PDB entry 2DBR | X-ray diffraction, 2.61 A resolution | chains A and B

[Chain A (and B)]
Name: Glyoxylate reductase
Source organism: Pyrococcus horikoshii
Notes: EC 1.1.1.26; chain B of this document is another copy of the same molecule, construct and numbering; everything in this record applies to it too
UniProtKB: O58320 (GYAR_PYRHO); residue numbers follow UniProt; this construct covers 1-334
Amino-acid sequence (334 residues; each row starts with the number of its first residue):
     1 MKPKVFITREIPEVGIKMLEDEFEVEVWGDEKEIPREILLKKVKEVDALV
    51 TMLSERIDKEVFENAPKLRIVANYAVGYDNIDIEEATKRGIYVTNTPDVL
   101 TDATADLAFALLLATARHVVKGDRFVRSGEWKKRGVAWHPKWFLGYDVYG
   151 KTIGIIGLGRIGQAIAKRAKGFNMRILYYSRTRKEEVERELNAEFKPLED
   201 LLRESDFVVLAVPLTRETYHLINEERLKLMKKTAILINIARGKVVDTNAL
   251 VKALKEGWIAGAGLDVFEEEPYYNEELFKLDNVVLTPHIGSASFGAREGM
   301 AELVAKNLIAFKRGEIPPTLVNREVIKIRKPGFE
Unresolved in the structure: 334
Swiss-Prot annotation at these positions:
  - active site: Arg-241, Glu-270, His-288 (Proton donor)
  - binding site (NADP(+)): Leu-158 to Ile-161, Ser-180 to Thr-182, Ile-239 to Arg-241, His-288 to Gly-290
Residues lining bound ligands: NADP (NAP; NADP nicotinamide-adenine-dinucleotide phosphate): Val-76, Gly-77, Leu-100, Thr-104, Gly-157, Leu-158, Gly-159, Arg-160, Ile-161, Gly-162, Tyr-179, Ser-180, Arg-181, Thr-182, Lys-184, Ala-211, Val-212, Pro-213, Leu-214, Glu-217, Thr-218, Ile-239, Ala-240, Arg-241, Asp-265, Val-266, His-288, Ile-289, Gly-290, Ser-291

[Interface between chain A and chain B]
Pairs across the interface (163):
  Arg-9(A) / Trp-138(B)  hydrogen bond (side chain-backbone)
  Arg-9(A) / His-139(B)
  Arg-9(A) / Pro-140(B)
  Glu-10(A) / His-139(B)
  Glu-10(A) / Pro-140(B)
  Glu-10(A) / Lys-141(B)  salt bridge
  Glu-31(A) / Arg-134(B)  salt bridge
  Glu-31(A) / Val-136(B)
  Glu-31(A) / His-139(B)
  Glu-31(A) / Trp-142(B)
  Lys-32(A) / Arg-134(B)
  Lys-32(A) / Gly-135(B)
  Lys-32(A) / Val-136(B)
  Glu-33(A) / Gly-135(B)
  Glu-33(A) / Val-136(B)
  Glu-33(A) / Ala-137(B)  hydrogen bond (side chain-backbone)
  Glu-33(A) / Trp-138(B)  hydrogen bond (side chain-backbone)
  Met-52(A) / Trp-138(B)  hydrophobic
  Tyr-74(A) / Trp-138(B)  hydrophobic
  Asp-102(A) / Tyr-149(B)
  Ala-103(A) / Arg-117(B)  hydrogen bond (backbone-side chain)
  Asp-106(A) / Leu-113(B)
  Asp-106(A) / Val-148(B)  hydrogen bond (side chain-backbone)
  Asp-106(A) / Tyr-149(B)  hydrogen bond (side chain-backbone)
  Asp-106(A) / Phe-172(B)
  Ala-110(A) / Leu-113(B)  hydrophobic
  Leu-113(A) / Asp-106(B)
  Leu-113(A) / Ala-110(B)  hydrophobic
  Arg-117(A) / Ala-103(B)  hydrogen bond (side chain-backbone)
  Arg-117(A) / Asp-106(B)
  Arg-117(A) / Leu-107(B)
  Arg-117(A) / Ile-289(B)  hydrogen bond (side chain-backbone)
  Arg-117(A) / Gly-290(B)  hydrogen bond (side chain-backbone)
  Arg-117(A) / Ala-292(B)  hydrogen bond (side chain-backbone)
  Val-119(A) / Ala-110(B)  hydrophobic
  Val-119(A) / Val-284(B)  hydrophobic
  Val-120(A) / Asp-123(B)
  Gly-122(A) / Leu-285(B)
  Gly-122(A) / Pro-287(B)
  Asp-123(A) / Val-120(B)
  Asp-123(A) / Arg-124(B)  salt bridge
  Asp-123(A) / Val-284(B)
  Asp-123(A) / Leu-285(B)  hydrogen bond (side chain-backbone)
  Arg-124(A) / Arg-127(B)
  Phe-125(A) / Pro-287(B)  hydrophobic
  Val-126(A) / Phe-278(B)
  Val-126(A) / Leu-285(B)  hydrophobic
  Val-126(A) / Thr-286(B)
  Val-126(A) / Pro-287(B)
  Arg-127(A) / Arg-124(B)
  Arg-127(A) / Phe-278(B)  hydrogen bond (side chain-backbone)
  Arg-127(A) / Leu-280(B)  hydrogen bond (side chain-backbone)
  Arg-127(A) / Val-283(B)  hydrogen bond (side chain-backbone)
  Gly-129(A) / Tyr-273(B)
  Trp-131(A) / Phe-267(B)  hydrophobic
  Trp-131(A) / Pro-271(B)
  Trp-131(A) / Tyr-272(B)
  Trp-131(A) / Pro-287(B)
  Lys-132(A) / Pro-271(B)
  Lys-132(A) / Tyr-273(B)
  Arg-134(A) / Glu-31(B)  salt bridge
  Arg-134(A) / Lys-32(B)
  Gly-135(A) / Lys-32(B)
  Gly-135(A) / Glu-33(B)
  Gly-135(A) / Pro-271(B)
  Val-136(A) / Glu-31(B)
  Val-136(A) / Lys-32(B)
  Val-136(A) / Glu-33(B)
  Val-136(A) / Pro-271(B)
  Ala-137(A) / Glu-33(B)  hydrogen bond (backbone-side chain)
  Ala-137(A) / Ser-54(B)
  Ala-137(A) / Glu-270(B)
  Ala-137(A) / Pro-271(B)
  Trp-138(A) / Arg-9(B)  hydrogen bond (backbone-side chain)
  Trp-138(A) / Glu-33(B)
  Trp-138(A) / Leu-53(B)
  Trp-138(A) / Tyr-74(B)  hydrophobic
  Trp-138(A) / His-288(B)  hydrogen bond (side chain-backbone)
  Trp-138(A) / Arg-297(B)
  His-139(A) / Arg-9(B)
  His-139(A) / Glu-10(B)  salt bridge
  His-139(A) / Glu-31(B)
  His-139(A) / Arg-297(B)  hydrogen bond (backbone-side chain)
  Pro-140(A) / Arg-9(B)
  Pro-140(A) / Glu-10(B)
  Pro-140(A) / Ile-11(B)  hydrophobic
  Pro-140(A) / Met-52(B)  hydrophobic
  Pro-140(A) / Tyr-74(B)  hydrophobic
  Pro-140(A) / Arg-297(B)  hydrogen bond (backbone-side chain)
  Lys-141(A) / Glu-10(B)  salt bridge
  Trp-142(A) / Glu-31(B)
  Trp-142(A) / Ala-292(B)
  Trp-142(A) / Arg-297(B)
  Phe-143(A) / Pro-287(B)  hydrophobic
  Phe-143(A) / Ile-289(B)  hydrophobic
  Phe-143(A) / Ala-292(B)
  Leu-144(A) / Ala-292(B)
  Leu-144(A) / Phe-294(B)  hydrophobic
  Gly-145(A) / Ala-292(B)  hydrogen bond (backbone-backbone)
  Gly-145(A) / Ser-293(B)
  Gly-145(A) / Phe-294(B)  hydrogen bond (backbone-backbone)
  Tyr-146(A) / Phe-294(B)  hydrophobic
  Asp-147(A) / Asp-106(B)
  Asp-147(A) / Ser-293(B)  hydrogen bond
  Asp-147(A) / Gly-295(B)
  Val-148(A) / Asp-106(B)  hydrogen bond (backbone-side chain)
  Tyr-149(A) / Asp-102(B)
  Tyr-149(A) / Asp-106(B)
  Tyr-149(A) / Arg-168(B)
  Lys-167(A) / Gly-171(B)
  Arg-168(A) / Tyr-149(B)
  Arg-168(A) / Gly-171(B)  hydrogen bond (backbone-backbone)
  Arg-168(A) / Phe-172(B)
  Gly-171(A) / Lys-167(B)
  Gly-171(A) / Arg-168(B)
  Gly-171(A) / Gly-171(B)
  Phe-172(A) / Asp-106(B)
  Phe-172(A) / Arg-168(B)
  Phe-267(A) / Trp-131(B)  hydrophobic
  Glu-269(A) / Lys-132(B)  salt bridge
  Glu-270(A) / Trp-131(B)
  Glu-270(A) / Ala-137(B)
  Pro-271(A) / Trp-131(B)
  Pro-271(A) / Lys-132(B)
  Pro-271(A) / Gly-135(B)
  Pro-271(A) / Ala-137(B)
  Tyr-272(A) / Trp-131(B)
  Tyr-273(A) / Gly-129(B)
  Tyr-273(A) / Lys-132(B)
  Phe-278(A) / Val-126(B)
  Phe-278(A) / Arg-127(B)  hydrogen bond (backbone-side chain)
  Leu-280(A) / Arg-127(B)  hydrogen bond (backbone-side chain)
  Val-283(A) / Asp-123(B)
  Val-283(A) / Arg-127(B)  hydrogen bond (backbone-side chain)
  Val-284(A) / Asp-123(B)
  Leu-285(A) / Gly-122(B)
  Leu-285(A) / Asp-123(B)  hydrogen bond (backbone-side chain)
  Leu-285(A) / Val-126(B)  hydrophobic
  Leu-285(A) / Arg-127(B)
  Thr-286(A) / Val-126(B)
  Pro-287(A) / Gly-122(B)
  Pro-287(A) / Val-126(B)
  Pro-287(A) / Trp-131(B)
  Pro-287(A) / Phe-143(B)  hydrophobic
  His-288(A) / Trp-138(B)
  Ile-289(A) / Arg-117(B)  hydrogen bond (backbone-side chain)
  Ile-289(A) / Phe-143(B)  hydrophobic
  Gly-290(A) / Arg-117(B)  hydrogen bond (backbone-side chain)
  Ala-292(A) / Arg-117(B)  hydrogen bond (backbone-side chain)
  Ala-292(A) / Trp-142(B)
  Ala-292(A) / Phe-143(B)
  Ala-292(A) / Leu-144(B)
  Ala-292(A) / Gly-145(B)  hydrogen bond (backbone-backbone)
  Ser-293(A) / Gly-145(B)
  Ser-293(A) / Asp-147(B)  hydrogen bond
  Phe-294(A) / Leu-144(B)
  Phe-294(A) / Gly-145(B)  hydrogen bond (backbone-backbone)
  Phe-294(A) / Tyr-146(B)  hydrophobic
  Gly-295(A) / Asp-147(B)  hydrogen bond (backbone-side chain)
  Arg-297(A) / Trp-138(B)
  Arg-297(A) / His-139(B)  hydrogen bond (side chain-backbone)
  Arg-297(A) / Pro-140(B)  hydrogen bond (side chain-backbone)
  Arg-297(A) / Trp-142(B)
Other interface residues (no listed pair), chain A (74 interface residues in all): Ile-11, Leu-53, Ser-54, Leu-107, Phe-109, Ala-114, Ser-128, Ser-291, Ala-296
Other interface residues (no listed pair), chain B (72 interface residues in all): Phe-109, Leu-111, Ala-114, Val-119, Phe-125, Ser-291

[In short]
The interface between chain A and chain B involves 74 residues on one side and 72 on the other, with 37
hydrogen bonds and 7 salt bridges. Polar pairs include Glu-10(A)/Lys-141(B), Glu-31(A)/Arg-134(B) and
Asp-123(A)/Arg-124(B). Chain A binds NADP.
Both chains are Glyoxylate reductase (Pyrococcus horikoshii). Entry 2DBR (Crystal Structure of Glyoxylate
Reductase (PH0597) from Pyrococcus horikoshii OT3, Complexed with NADP (P1)) was determined by X-ray
diffraction (same publication as 2DBQ and 2DBZ).
